PDB entry 6AN2 | X-ray diffraction, 2.70 A resolution | chains A and B of the 4 polymer chains in the assembly

Chain A:
Name: HIV-1 reverse transcriptase P66 subunit
Organism: Human immunodeficiency virus type 1 group M subtype B (isolate BH10)
Notes: EC 2.7.7.49, 2.7.7.7
Reference sequence: P03366 (POL_HV1B1); residues 1-554 here correspond to UniProt positions 600-1153 (UniProt number = residue number + 599)
Chain sequence (556 residues; numbered -1 to 554; the number before each row is that of its first residue; numbers below 1 keep their minus sign (Met-1 is residue -1)):
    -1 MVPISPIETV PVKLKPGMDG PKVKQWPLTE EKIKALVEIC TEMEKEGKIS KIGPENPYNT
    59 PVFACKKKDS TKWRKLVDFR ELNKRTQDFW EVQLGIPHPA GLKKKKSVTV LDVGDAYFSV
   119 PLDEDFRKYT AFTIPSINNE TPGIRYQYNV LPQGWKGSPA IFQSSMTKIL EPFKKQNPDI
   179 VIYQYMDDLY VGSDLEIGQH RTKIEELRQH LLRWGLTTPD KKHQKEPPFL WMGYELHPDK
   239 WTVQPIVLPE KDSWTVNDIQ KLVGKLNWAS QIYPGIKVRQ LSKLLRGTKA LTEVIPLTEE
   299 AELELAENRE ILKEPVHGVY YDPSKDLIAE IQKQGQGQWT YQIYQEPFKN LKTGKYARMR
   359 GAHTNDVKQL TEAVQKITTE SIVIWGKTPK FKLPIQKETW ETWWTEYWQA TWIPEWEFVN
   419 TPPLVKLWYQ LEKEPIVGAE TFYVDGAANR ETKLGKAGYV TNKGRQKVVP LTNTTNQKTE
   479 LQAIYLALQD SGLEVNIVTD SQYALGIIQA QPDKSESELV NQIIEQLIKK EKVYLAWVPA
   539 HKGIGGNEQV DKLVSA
Not modelled in the structure: 554
Construct notes: initiating methionine (-1); expression tag (0); engineered mutation Cys63 (Ile662 in P03366), Ser280 (Cys879 in P03366)
Ion coordination: Mg2+ site 1: Asp110, Val111, Asp185 (together with D4T); Mg2+ site 2: Asp443, Glu478, Asp498
Ligand contacts: D4T (2',3'-dehydro-2',3'-deoxy-thymidine 5'-triphosphate): Lys65, Arg72, Asp110, Val111, Gly112, Asp113, Ala114, Tyr115, Gln151, Met184, Asp185, Lys220
UniProt features mapped onto this chain:
  - region: Phe227 to His235 (RT 'primer grip')
  - motif: Trp398 to Trp414 (Tryptophan repeat motif)
  - binding site (Mg(2+)): Asp110, Asp185, Asp186, Asp443, Glu478, Asp498, Asp549
  - site: Trp401 (Essential for RT p66/p51 heterodimerization), Trp414 (Essential for RT p66/p51 heterodimerization), Phe440, Tyr441 (Cleavage)

Chain B:
Name: HIV-1 reverse transcriptase P51 subunit
Organism: Human immunodeficiency virus type 1 group M subtype B (isolate BH10)
Notes: EC 2.7.7.49, 2.7.7.7
Reference sequence: P03366 (POL_HV1B1); residues 1-428 here correspond to UniProt positions 600-1027 (UniProt number = residue number + 599)
Chain sequence (444 residues; row label = number of the first residue in the row; numbers below 1 keep their minus sign (Met-15 is residue -15)):
   -15 MAHHHHHHAL EVLFQGPISP IETVPVKLKP GMDGPKVKQW PLTEEKIKAL VEICTEMEKE
    45 GKISKIGPEN PYNTPVFAIK KKDSTKWRKL VDFRELNKRT QDFWEVQLGI PHPAGLKKKK
   105 SVTVLDVGDA YFSVPLDEDF RKYTAFTIPS INNETPGIRY QYNVLPQGWK GSPAIFQSSM
   165 TKILEPFKKQ NPDIVIYQYM DDLYVGSDLE IGQHRTKIEE LRQHLLRWGL TTPDKKHQKE
   225 PPFLWMGYEL HPDKWTVQPI VLPEKDSWTV NDIQKLVGKL NWASQIYPGI KVRQLSKLLR
   285 GTKALTEVIP LTEEAELELA ENREILKEPV HGVYYDPSKD LIAEIQKQGQ GQWTYQIYQE
   345 PFKNLKTGKY ARMRGAHTND VKQLTEAVQK ITTESIVIWG KTPKFKLPIQ KETWETWWTE
   405 YWQATWIPEW EFVNTPPLVK LWYQ
Not modelled in the structure: -15 to 3, 213-225
Construct notes: initiating methionine (-15); expression tag (-14 to 0); engineered mutation Ser280 (Cys879 in P03366)
UniProt features mapped onto this chain:
  - region: Phe227 to His235 (RT 'primer grip')
  - motif: Trp398 to Trp414 (Tryptophan repeat motif)
  - binding site (Mg(2+)): Asp110, Asp185, Asp186
  - site (Essential for RT p66/p51 heterodimerization): Trp401, Trp414

How chain A and chain B interact:
Contacting residue pairs (111; chain A residue first):
  Val8(A) - Glu53(B)
  Pro9(A) - Glu53(B)
  Gln85(A) - Glu53(B)  hydrogen bond (side chain-backbone)
  Asp86(A) - Lys20(B)  salt bridge
  Asp86(A) - Pro55(B)
  Phe87(A) - Pro52(B)
  Phe87(A) - Glu53(B)
  Trp88(A) - Lys20(B)
  Trp88(A) - Val21(B)
  Trp88(A) - Lys22(B)
  Trp88(A) - Pro52(B)  hydrogen bond (backbone-backbone)
  Trp88(A) - Asn54(B)
  Trp88(A) - Pro55(B)
  Trp88(A) - Asn57(B)
  Trp88(A) - Thr131(B)
  Trp88(A) - Arg143(B)
  Val90(A) - Pro140(B)
  Val90(A) - Gly141(B)  hydrogen bond (backbone-backbone)
  Val90(A) - Arg143(B)
  Leu92(A) - Pro133(B)  hydrophobic
  Leu92(A) - Asn137(B)
  Gly93(A) - Asn137(B)
  Ile94(A) - Asn137(B)  hydrogen bond (backbone-side chain)
  Pro95(A) - Asn136(B)
  Pro95(A) - Asn137(B)
  His96(A) - Asn136(B)  hydrogen bond (backbone-side chain)
  Gly99(A) - Asn136(B)
  Leu100(A) - Asn136(B)
  Ala158(A) - Pro52(B)
  Ser162(A) - Pro52(B)
  Thr165(A) - Pro140(B)
  Glu169(A) - Lys49(B)  salt bridge
  Lys172(A) - Thr139(B)
  Val179(A) - Glu138(B)
  Ile180(A) - Glu138(B)
  Tyr181(A) - Asn136(B)  hydrogen bond
  Tyr181(A) - Glu138(B)
  Gln182(A) - Glu138(B)  hydrogen bond (backbone-backbone)
  Gln182(A) - Pro140(B)
  Arg358(A) - Glu396(B)  salt bridge
  Gln373(A) - Glu396(B)
  Gln373(A) - Thr397(B)  hydrogen bond
  Thr376(A) - Trp401(B)
  Ile380(A) - Leu26(B)
  Ile380(A) - Thr27(B)
  Val381(A) - Pro25(B)  hydrophobic
  Val381(A) - Ile135(B)
  Val381(A) - Asn136(B)  hydrogen bond (backbone-backbone)
  Ile382(A) - Ile135(B)
  Ile382(A) - Asn136(B)
  Trp383(A) - Ile135(B)
  Gly384(A) - Thr27(B)
  Gly384(A) - Glu28(B)  hydrogen bond (backbone-backbone)
  Trp402(A) - Lys331(B)  hydrogen bond (backbone-side chain)
  Trp402(A) - His361(B)
  Trp402(A) - Thr362(B)
  Trp402(A) - Asp364(B)
  Tyr405(A) - Lys331(B)  hydrogen bond (backbone-side chain)
  Trp406(A) - Lys331(B)
  Trp406(A) - Asn418(B)  hydrogen bond
  Trp406(A) - Thr419(B)
  Trp406(A) - Pro420(B)  hydrophobic
  Trp406(A) - Pro421(B)
  Gln407(A) - Lys331(B)  hydrogen bond (backbone-side chain)
  Gln407(A) - Pro392(B)
  Gln407(A) - Ile393(B)
  Gln407(A) - Gln394(B)  hydrogen bond
  Gln407(A) - Val417(B)  hydrogen bond (side chain-backbone)
  Gln407(A) - Asn418(B)
  Ala408(A) - Asp364(B)
  Ala408(A) - Pro392(B)  hydrogen bond (backbone-backbone)
  Ala408(A) - Ile393(B)
  Thr409(A) - Asp364(B)  hydrogen bond (backbone-side chain)
  Trp410(A) - Thr362(B)  hydrogen bond (side chain-backbone)
  Trp410(A) - Asn363(B)
  Trp410(A) - Val365(B)  hydrophobic
  Trp410(A) - Trp401(B)  hydrophobic
  Trp410(A) - Tyr405(B)
  Pro412(A) - Trp401(B)
  Pro433(A) - Asn255(B)
  Pro433(A) - Leu289(B)  hydrophobic
  Pro433(A) - Thr290(B)
  Ile434(A) - Thr290(B)
  Val435(A) - Thr290(B)
  Thr439(A) - Ala288(B)
  Thr439(A) - Leu289(B)  hydrogen bond (side chain-backbone)
  Tyr441(A) - Gln258(B)  hydrogen bond
  Tyr441(A) - Thr286(B)
  Tyr441(A) - Lys287(B)  hydrogen bond (side chain-backbone)
  Tyr441(A) - Leu289(B)
  Thr459(A) - Thr286(B)
  Asn460(A) - Thr286(B)
  Asn460(A) - Lys287(B)
  Asn460(A) - Ala288(B)
  Asn494(A) - Leu289(B)
  Val496(A) - Leu289(B)  hydrophobic
  Gln500(A) - Leu422(B)
  Leu503(A) - Leu422(B)  hydrophobic
  Tyr532(A) - Asn255(B)  hydrogen bond
  Tyr532(A) - Leu289(B)  hydrophobic
  Val536(A) - Gln258(B)
  Pro537(A) - Gly262(B)
  Pro537(A) - Asn265(B)
  Lys540(A) - Asn265(B)  hydrogen bond
  Ile542(A) - Val261(B)  hydrophobic
  Ile542(A) - Leu283(B)  hydrophobic
  Gly543(A) - Leu283(B)
  Gly543(A) - Gly285(B)
  Gly544(A) - Gly285(B)  hydrogen bond (backbone-backbone)
  Gly544(A) - Thr286(B)
  Gln547(A) - Thr286(B)
Interface residues without a listed pair, chain A (70 interface residues in all): Ile159, Gln161, Thr377, Thr386, Thr403, Glu432, Val458, Gly504, Gln507, Ala534, Trp535, Gly541
Interface residues without a listed pair, chain B (63 interface residues in all): Gln23, Gly51, Val254, Lys259, Ser280, Gly333, Trp337, Leu368, Thr400

In short:
70 residues of chain A face 63 of chain B across their interface, with 25 hydrogen bonds and 3 salt bridges.
Polar contacts include Asp86(A)-Lys20(B), Glu169(A)-Lys49(B) and Arg358(A)-Glu396(B). Ligands of chain A:
compound D4T.
Here chain A is HIV-1 reverse transcriptase P66 subunit and chain B is HIV-1 reverse transcriptase P51
subunit, both from Human immunodeficiency virus type 1 group M subtype B (isolate BH10). Entry 6AN2 (Structure
of HIV-1 reverse transcriptase (RT) ternary complex with a double stranded DNA and an incoming ...) was
determined by X-ray diffraction (same publication as 6AMO, 6AN8, 6ANQ, 6ASW, 6AVM and 6AVT).
